PDB entry 6PUG | X-ray diffraction, 1.80 A resolution | chains A and B of the 4 polymer chains in the assembly

[Chain A]
Protein: Major histocompatibility complex class I-related gene protein
Source organism: Homo sapiens
Reference sequence: Q95460 (HMR1_HUMAN); residues 1-270 here correspond to UniProt positions 23-292 (UniProt number = residue number + 22)
Amino-acid sequence (271 residues; numbered 0 to 270; the number before each row is that of its first residue; numbering starts at 0):
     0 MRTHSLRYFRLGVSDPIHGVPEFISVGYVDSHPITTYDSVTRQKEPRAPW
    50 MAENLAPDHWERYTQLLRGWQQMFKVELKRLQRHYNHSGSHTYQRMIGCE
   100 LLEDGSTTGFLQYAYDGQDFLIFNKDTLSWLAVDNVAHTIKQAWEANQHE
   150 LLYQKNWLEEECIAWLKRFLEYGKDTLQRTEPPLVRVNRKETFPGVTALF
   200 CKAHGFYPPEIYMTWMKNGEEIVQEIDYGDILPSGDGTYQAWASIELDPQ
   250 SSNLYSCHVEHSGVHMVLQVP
Not modelled in the structure: 190-195, 222
Cystine bridges: C98-C161, C200-C256
Covalently attached groups: compound OZD linked to K43
Sequence notes: initiating methionine (0); conflict S261 (Cys283 in Q95460)
Ligand contacts: OZD (6-[(2-hydroxyethyl)amino]-5-[(E)-(2-oxopropylidene)amino]pyrimidine-2,4(1H,3H)-dione): Y7, R9, S24, T34, H58, Y62, L66, W69, R94, W156

[Chain B]
Protein: Beta-2-microglobulin
Source organism: Homo sapiens
Reference sequence: P61769 (B2MG_HUMAN); residues 1-99 here correspond to UniProt positions 21-119 (UniProt number = residue number + 20)
Amino-acid sequence (100 residues; numbered 0 to 99; the number before each row is that of its first residue; numbering starts at 0):
     0 MIQRTPKIQVYSRHPAENGKSNFLNCYVSGFHPSDIEVDLLKNGERIEKV
    50 EHSDLSFSKDWSFYLLYYTEFTPTEKDEYACRVNHVTLSQPKIVKWDRDM
Not modelled in the structure: 98-99
Cystine bridges: C25-C80
Sequence notes: initiating methionine (0)

[Chain A / chain B interface]
Contacting residue pairs (51; chain A residue first):
  R6(A) - K58(B)
  F8(A) - F56(B)  hydrophobic
  F8(A) - S57(B)
  F8(A) - K58(B)
  L10(A) - S33(B)
  L10(A) - F56(B)  hydrophobic
  I16(A) - D34(B)
  V19(A) - D34(B)
  I23(A) - F56(B)  hydrophobic
  V25(A) - F56(B)  hydrophobic
  Y27(A) - S55(B)
  Y27(A) - F56(B)  hydrogen bond (side chain-backbone)
  R46(A) - D53(B)  salt bridge
  H90(A) - M0(B)
  T91(A) - H31(B)  hydrogen bond
  Q93(A) - H31(B)  hydrogen bond
  Q93(A) - W60(B)  hydrogen bond (side chain-backbone)
  Q93(A) - F62(B)
  R94(A) - W60(B)
  M95(A) - K58(B)
  M95(A) - W60(B)
  Q111(A) - K58(B)
  Q111(A) - W60(B)
  Y112(A) - W60(B)
  A113(A) - W60(B)
  D115(A) - M0(B)
  D115(A) - I1(B)
  D115(A) - H31(B)
  G116(A) - R3(B)  hydrogen bond (backbone-side chain)
  G116(A) - H31(B)  hydrogen bond (backbone-side chain)
  G116(A) - W60(B)
  Q117(A) - I1(B)
  Q117(A) - R3(B)
  D118(A) - W60(B)  hydrogen bond
  H203(A) - P14(B)
  D229(A) - K6(B)  salt bridge
  D229(A) - Q8(B)  hydrogen bond
  L231(A) - Q8(B)
  L231(A) - Y10(B)  hydrophobic
  L231(A) - Y26(B)  hydrophobic
  P232(A) - Y10(B)  hydrogen bond (backbone-side chain)
  P232(A) - N24(B)
  P232(A) - Y26(B)
  S233(A) - R12(B)  hydrogen bond (backbone-side chain)
  S233(A) - N24(B)  hydrogen bond (backbone-side chain)
  G234(A) - R12(B)  hydrogen bond (backbone-side chain)
  D235(A) - R12(B)
  D235(A) - H13(B)
  Q239(A) - Y10(B)
  Q239(A) - S11(B)  hydrogen bond (side chain-backbone)
  Q239(A) - R12(B)  hydrogen bond (side chain-backbone)
Also at the interface, not in a pair above, chain A (31 interface residues in all): S89, R185
Also at the interface, not in a pair above, chain B (27 interface residues in all): P32, L54, D59, Y63, L65

[Overview]
31 residues of chain A and 27 residues of chain B are in contact, with 14 hydrogen bonds and 2 salt bridges.
Polar pairs include R46(A)-D53(B), D229(A)-K6(B) and Y27(A)-F56(B). Compound OZD is covalently linked to
K43(A).
Chain A is Major histocompatibility complex class I-related gene protein and chain B is Beta-2-microglobulin,
both from Homo sapiens; the structure, Structure of human MAIT A-F7 TCR in complex with human
MR1-2`OH-Ethyl-5-OP-U, was determined by X-ray diffraction together with 6PUC, 6PUD, 6PUE, 6PUF, 6PUH, 6PUI
and 4 further entries from the same study.
